3ZHA - chains A and B of the 5 polymer chains in the assembly; structure by X-ray diffraction, 2.55 A resolution.

Chain A (and B):
Protein: HSP47
Source organism: Canis lupus familiaris
Notes: chain B of this document is another copy of the same molecule, construct and numbering; everything in this record applies to it too
Reference sequence: C7C419 (C7C419_CANFA); residues 36-418 here = UniProt positions 36-418
Chain sequence (392 residues; each row starts with the number of its first residue):
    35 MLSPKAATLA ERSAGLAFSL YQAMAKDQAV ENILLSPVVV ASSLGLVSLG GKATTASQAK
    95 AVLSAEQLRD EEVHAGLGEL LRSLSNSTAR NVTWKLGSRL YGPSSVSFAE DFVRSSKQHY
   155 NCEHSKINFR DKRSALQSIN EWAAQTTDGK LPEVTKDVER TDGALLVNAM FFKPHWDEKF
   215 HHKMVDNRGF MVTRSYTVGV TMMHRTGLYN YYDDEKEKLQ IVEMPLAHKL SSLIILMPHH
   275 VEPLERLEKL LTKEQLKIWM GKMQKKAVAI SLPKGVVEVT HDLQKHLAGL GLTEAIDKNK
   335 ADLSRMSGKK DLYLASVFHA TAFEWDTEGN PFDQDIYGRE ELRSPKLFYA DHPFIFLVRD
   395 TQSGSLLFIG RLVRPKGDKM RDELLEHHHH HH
Not modelled in the structure: 120-125, 421-426 (chain B: 120-123, 367-376, 413-426)
Sequence notes: expression tag (35, 419-426)
Residues lining bound ligands: succinic acid (SIN): Ala63, Val64, Glu65, Asn66, Glu312, Val313, Thr314, His315
From the paper describing this entry:
  - specificity-determining residues: Tyr383 (proposed by the authors, not directly observed)
  - disease-associated variants - L78P: decreased expression (citing earlier work)
  - disease-associated variants - L326P: decreased expression

Interface between chain A and chain B:
Pairs across the interface - 11 pairs, chain A then chain B:
  Asn221(A) - Arg377(B)
  Asn221(A) - Ser378(B)
  Asn221(A) - Pro379(B)
  Arg222(A) - Ser378(B)
  Gly223(A) - Ser378(B)
  Met414(A) - Ser378(B)
  Glu417(A) - Asp247(B)
  Glu417(A) - Glu249(B)
  Glu417(A) - His273(B)
  Leu418(A) - His273(B)
  Leu418(A) - Leu381(B)  hydrophobic
Other interface residues (no listed pair), chain B (8 interface residues in all): Gln254

Overview:
6 residues of chain A face 8 of chain B across their interface. Ligands of chain A: succinic acid. The paper
reports that L78P and L326P of chain A reduce expression; the specificity determinant Tyr383(A).
Both chains are HSP47 (Canis lupus familiaris). Entry 3ZHA (Molecular basis for the action of the
collagen-specific chaperone Hsp47 SERPINH1 and its structure-specific client recognition) was determined by
X-ray diffraction, deposited together with 4AU2, 4AU3, 4AU4 and 4AXY.
